Entry 7A4J (electron microscopy, 3.04 A resolution); this record covers chains AB and AC of the 240 polymer chains in the assembly.

Chain AB (and AC):
Molecule: Antitermination protein N, 6,7-dimethyl-8-ribityllumazine synthase
Organism: Escherichia virus lambda
Notes: EC 2.5.1.78; chain AC of this document is another copy of the same molecule, construct and numbering; everything in this record applies to it too
Reference sequence: chimeric construct of P03045, O66529: residues 7-23 from P03045 (REGN_LAMBD) positions 6-22 (UniProt number = residue number - 1); residues 32-101 from O66529 positions 85-154 (UniProt number = residue number + 53); residues 114-197 from O66529 positions 1-84 (UniProt number = residue number - 113)
Chain sequence (197 residues; numbered 1 to 197; the number before each row is that of its first residue):
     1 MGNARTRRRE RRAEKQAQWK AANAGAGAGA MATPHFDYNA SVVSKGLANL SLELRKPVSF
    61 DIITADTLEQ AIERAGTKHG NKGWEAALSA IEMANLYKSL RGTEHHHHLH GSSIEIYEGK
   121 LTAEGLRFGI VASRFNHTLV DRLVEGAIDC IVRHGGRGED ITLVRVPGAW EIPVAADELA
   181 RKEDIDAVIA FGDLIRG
Not modelled in the structure: 1-38, 197 (chain AC: 1-38, 196-197)
Sequence notes: cloning artifact (1-6); linker (24-31, 102-113); engineered mutation Asn39 (Ile92 in O66529), Val42 (Glu95 in O66529), Val58 (Ile111 in O66529), Ser59 (Thr112 in O66529), Asp61 (Gly114 in O66529), Ile62 (Val115 in O66529), Tyr97 (Phe150 in O66529), Ile114 (Met1 in O66529), Glu115 (Gln2 in O66529), Thr138 (Ala25 in O66529), Gly158 (Glu45 in O66529), Ala169 (Ser56 in O66529), Asp177 (Gly64 in O66529), Phe191 (Ile78 in O66529), Asp193 (Val80 in O66529)
Swiss-Prot annotation at these positions:
  - active site: His35 (Proton donor)
  - binding site ((2S)-2-hydroxy-3-oxobutyl phosphate): Ala32, Thr33, Arg74
  - binding site (5-amino-6-(D-ribitylamino)uracil): Phe60, Lys82, Phe135, Asn136

Interface between chain AB and chain AC:
Pairs across the interface (15):
  Glu92(AB) - Arg153(AC)  salt bridge
  Glu118(AB) - Arg153(AC)  salt bridge
  Gly119(AB) - Arg153(AC)  hydrogen bond (backbone-side chain)
  Lys120(AB) - Val152(AC)
  Lys120(AB) - Arg153(AC)
  Leu121(AB) - Arg153(AC)  hydrogen bond (backbone-backbone)
  Leu121(AB) - His154(AC)
  Thr122(AB) - His154(AC)
  Val152(AB) - Lys120(AC)
  Arg153(AB) - Glu92(AC)  salt bridge
  Arg153(AB) - Glu118(AC)  salt bridge
  Arg153(AB) - Gly119(AC)  hydrogen bond (side chain-backbone)
  Arg153(AB) - Lys120(AC)
  Arg153(AB) - Leu121(AC)  hydrogen bond (backbone-backbone)
  His154(AB) - Leu121(AC)
Other interface residues (no listed pair), chain AB (11 interface residues in all): Trp84, Gly155
Other interface residues (no listed pair), chain AC (11 interface residues in all): Trp84, Thr122, Gly155

Summary:
Chain AB and chain AC each contribute 11 residues to their interface, with 4 hydrogen bonds and 4 salt
bridges. Among the polar pairs are Glu92(AB)-Arg153(AC), Glu118(AB)-Arg153(AC) and Gly119(AB)-Arg153(AC).
Chain AB and chain AC are both Antitermination protein N, 6,7-dimethyl-8-ribityllumazine synthase (Escherichia
virus lambda); the structure, Aquifex aeolicus lumazine synthase-derived nucleocapsid variant NC-4, was
determined by electron microscopy, deposited together with 7A4F, 7A4G, 7A4H and 7A4I.
